Entry 8RXC (electron microscopy, 3.15 A resolution); this record covers chains D and G of the 8 polymer chains in the assembly.

[Chain D]
Molecule: DNA repair protein RadA
Source organism: Streptococcus pneumoniae
Reference sequence: A0A237IXT5 (A0A237IXT5_STREE); residues 3-452 here = UniProt positions 3-452
Chain sequence (473 residues; each row starts with the number of its first residue; numbers below 1 keep their minus sign (Met-20 is residue -20)):
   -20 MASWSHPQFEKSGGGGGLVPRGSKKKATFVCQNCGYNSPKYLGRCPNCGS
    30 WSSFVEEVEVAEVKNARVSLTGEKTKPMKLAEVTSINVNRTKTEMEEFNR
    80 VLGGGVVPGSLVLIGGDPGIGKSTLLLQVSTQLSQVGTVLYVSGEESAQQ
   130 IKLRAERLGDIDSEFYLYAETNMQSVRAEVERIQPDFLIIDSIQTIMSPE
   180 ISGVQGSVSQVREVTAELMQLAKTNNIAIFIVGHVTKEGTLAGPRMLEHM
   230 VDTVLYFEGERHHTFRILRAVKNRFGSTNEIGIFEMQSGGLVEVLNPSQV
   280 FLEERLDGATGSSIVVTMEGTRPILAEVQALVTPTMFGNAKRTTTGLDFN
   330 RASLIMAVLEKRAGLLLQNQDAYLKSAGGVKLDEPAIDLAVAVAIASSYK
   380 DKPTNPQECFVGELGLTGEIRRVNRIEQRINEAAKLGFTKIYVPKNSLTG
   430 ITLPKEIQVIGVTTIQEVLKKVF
Disordered / not traced: -20 to 53
Construct notes: initiating methionine (-20); expression tag (-19 to 2)
Metal / ion sites: Mg2+: Ser102, Glu125 (together with ATP-gamma-S)
Ligand contacts:
  - ATP-gamma-S (AGS; phosphothiophosphoric acid-adenylate ester), molecule 1: Asp96, Pro97, Gly98, Ile99, Gly100, Lys101, Ser102, Thr103, Glu124, Glu125, Arg133, Arg136, Asp170, Arg245, Met265, Gln266, Ser267
  - ATP-gamma-S (AGS), molecule 2: Lys251, Asn252, Arg253, Phe254, Gly255, Ser256, Thr257
What the authors report for this chain:
  - binding site for ATP-gamma-S: Lys101, Ser102, Arg133, Arg136, His228, Lys251, Arg253, Gly255, Ser256, Met265
  - catalytic residues: Glu124 (proposed by the authors, not directly observed)
  - Mg2+ coordination: Glu125, Asp170
  - mutagenesis - K101A, K251A, R253A: decreased catalytic activity (citing earlier work)
  - mutagenesis - K101A: unchanged binding to DNA (citing earlier work)
  - mutagenesis - K251A, R253A: decreased binding to DNA (citing earlier work)
  - binding site for Poly-dT 30 bp (chain G): Thr215, Lys216, Glu217, Gly222
  - binding site for Poly-dA (30 bp) Poly-dC (60 bp) Poly-dA (30 bp): Ser188 to Asn204
  - mutagenesis - E239A: decreased stability
  - mutagenesis - R301A: increased catalytic activity on in the absence of DNA
  - mutagenesis - R301A: decreased catalytic activity (helicase activity)
  - mutagenesis - R301A: decreased growth
  - mutagenesis - R301A: decreased binding to both ss- and dsDNA

[Chain G]
Molecule: Poly-dT 30 bp
Sequence (30 nucleotides; numbered 1 to 30; the number before each row is that of its first residue):
     1 TTTTTTTTTTTTTTTTTTTTTTTTTTTTTT
Disordered / not traced: 23-30

[How chain D and chain G interact]
Pairs across the interface (7):
  Thr215(D) - DT16(G)  phosphate contact
  Thr215(D) - DT17(G)  phosphate contact
  Lys216(D) - DT17(G)  salt bridge to the phosphate
  Lys216(D) - DT18(G)  phosphate contact
  Ala221(D) - DT16(G)  phosphate contact
  Gly222(D) - DT16(G)  hydrogen bond to the phosphate
  Arg224(D) - DT15(G)  phosphate contact
Interface residues without a listed pair, chain D (8 interface residues in all): Glu217, Leu220, Pro223

[In short]
8 residues of chain D and 4 residues of chain G are in contact; the contacts include 1 hydrogen bond and 1
salt bridge. Among the polar pairs are Gly222(D)-DT16(G) and Lys216(D)-DT17(G). From the paper: the catalytic
residue Glu124(D); K101A, K251A and R253A of chain D reduce catalytic activity; 5 substitutions were tested in
all.
Chain D is DNA repair protein RadA (Streptococcus pneumoniae) and chain G is Poly-dT 30 bp; the structure,
RadA helicase from Streptococcus pneumoniae coordinating dsDNA, was determined by electron microscopy,
deposited together with 8RXK and 8RXS.
